Entry 9AW7 (X-ray diffraction, 2.91 A resolution); this record covers chains M and b of the 28 polymer chains in the assembly.

# Chain M
Name: Proteasome subunit beta
Source organism: Saccharomyces cerevisiae
UniProt: A0A8H8ULD3 (A0A8H8ULD3_YEASX); residues 1-233 here correspond to UniProt positions 34-266 (UniProt number = residue number + 33)
Amino-acid sequence (233 residues; numbered 1 to 233; the number before each row is that of its first residue):
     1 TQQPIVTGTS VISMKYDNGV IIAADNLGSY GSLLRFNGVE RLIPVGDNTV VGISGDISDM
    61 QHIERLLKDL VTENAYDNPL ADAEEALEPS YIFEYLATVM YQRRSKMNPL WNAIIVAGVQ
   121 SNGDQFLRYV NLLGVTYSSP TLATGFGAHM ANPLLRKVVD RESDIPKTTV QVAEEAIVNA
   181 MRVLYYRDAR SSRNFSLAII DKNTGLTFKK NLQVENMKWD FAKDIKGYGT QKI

# Chain b
Name: Proteasome subunit beta type-1
Source organism: Saccharomyces cerevisiae
Notes: EC 3.4.25.1
UniProt: P38624 (PSB1_YEAST); residues 1-196 here correspond to UniProt positions 20-215 (UniProt number = residue number + 19)
Amino-acid sequence (196 residues; each row starts with the number of its first residue):
     1 TSIMAVTFKD GVILGADSRT TTGAYIANRV TDKLTRVHDK IWCCRSGSAA DTQAIADIVQ
    61 YHLELYTSQY GTPSTETAAS VFKELCYENK DNLTAGIIVA GYDDKNKGEV YTIPLGGSVH
   121 KLPYAIAGSG STFIYGYCDK NFRENMSKEE TVDFIKHSLS QAIKWDGSSG GVIRMVVLTA
   181 AGVERLIFYP DEYEQL
Swiss-Prot annotation at these positions:
  - active site: Thr-1 (Nucleophile)
Residues lining bound ligands: tmc-95b (A1AHA): Thr-1, Arg-19, Thr-20, Thr-21, Thr-22, Gly-23, Lys-33, Arg-45, Ser-46, Gly-47, Ser-48, Ala-49, Thr-52, Thr-94

# Chain M / chain b interface
Pairs across the interface (61):
  Ser-32(M) / Trp-165(b)
  Ser-32(M) / Asp-166(b)
  Ser-32(M) / Gly-167(b)  hydrogen bond (backbone-backbone)
  Leu-33(M) / Phe-133(b)  hydrophobic
  Leu-33(M) / Trp-165(b)
  Leu-34(M) / Lys-164(b)
  Leu-34(M) / Trp-165(b)  hydrogen bond (backbone-backbone)
  Leu-34(M) / Asp-166(b)
  Leu-34(M) / Gly-167(b)
  Arg-35(M) / Trp-165(b)
  Phe-146(M) / Ala-24(b)
  Phe-146(M) / Tyr-25(b)
  Tyr-185(M) / Glu-194(b)  hydrogen bond
  Tyr-186(M) / Ile-26(b)
  Tyr-186(M) / Arg-29(b)
  Arg-187(M) / Tyr-25(b)
  Arg-187(M) / Ile-26(b)  hydrogen bond (backbone-backbone)
  Arg-187(M) / Ala-27(b)  hydrogen bond (side chain-backbone)
  Arg-187(M) / Asn-28(b)
  Asp-188(M) / Ala-24(b)
  Asp-188(M) / Ile-26(b)
  Ala-189(M) / Arg-19(b)
  Ala-189(M) / Ala-24(b)  hydrogen bond (backbone-backbone)
  Ala-189(M) / Ile-26(b)
  Ala-189(M) / Gly-167(b)
  Arg-193(M) / Asp-191(b)  salt bridge
  Arg-193(M) / Glu-194(b)  salt bridge
  Lys-218(M) / Arg-29(b)  hydrogen bond (backbone-side chain)
  Trp-219(M) / Arg-29(b)
  Trp-219(M) / Gly-171(b)
  Trp-219(M) / Val-172(b)  hydrophobic
  Trp-219(M) / Tyr-189(b)
  Trp-219(M) / Pro-190(b)
  Asp-220(M) / Tyr-189(b)
  Phe-221(M) / Arg-29(b)
  Phe-221(M) / Val-30(b)  hydrophobic
  Ala-222(M) / Val-30(b)  hydrophobic
  Ala-222(M) / Val-172(b)  hydrophobic
  Ala-222(M) / Arg-174(b)  hydrogen bond (backbone-side chain)
  Ala-222(M) / Ile-187(b)  hydrophobic
  Lys-223(M) / Ile-187(b)
  Lys-223(M) / Tyr-189(b)
  Ile-225(M) / Val-30(b)
  Ile-225(M) / Asp-32(b)
  Ile-225(M) / Arg-174(b)
  Lys-226(M) / Asp-32(b)
  Lys-226(M) / Arg-185(b)
  Gly-227(M) / Asp-32(b)  hydrogen bond (backbone-side chain)
  Tyr-228(M) / Thr-35(b)
  Tyr-228(M) / Arg-45(b)
  Tyr-228(M) / Gln-53(b)  hydrogen bond (side chain-backbone)
  Tyr-228(M) / Ala-56(b)
  Tyr-228(M) / Asp-57(b)  hydrogen bond
  Gln-231(M) / Asp-32(b)
  Gln-231(M) / Leu-34(b)
  Gln-231(M) / Thr-35(b)
  Gln-231(M) / Arg-36(b)  hydrogen bond (side chain-backbone)
  Gln-231(M) / Trp-42(b)
  Gln-231(M) / Arg-185(b)
  Ile-233(M) / Trp-42(b)
  Ile-233(M) / Arg-185(b)  hydrogen bond (backbone-side chain)
Also at the interface, not in a pair above, chain M (26 interface residues in all): Met-150, Arg-190, Met-217
Also at the interface, not in a pair above, chain b (35 interface residues in all): Thr-21, Gly-23, Ile-163, Ser-168

# In short
The interface between chain M and chain b involves 26 residues on one side and 35 on the other; the contacts
include 13 hydrogen bonds and 2 salt bridges. Among the polar pairs are Arg-193(M)/Asp-191(b),
Arg-193(M)/Glu-194(b) and Tyr-185(M)/Glu-194(b). Chain b binds tmc-95b.
Chain M is Proteasome subunit beta and chain b is Proteasome subunit beta type-1, both from Saccharomyces
cerevisiae; the structure, Yeast 20S proteasome soaked with isolated TMC-95B, was determined by X-ray
diffraction together with 9C97, 9C98, 9AW3, 9AW5 and 9AW6 from the same study.
